6TL3 - chains A and B; structure by X-ray diffraction, 2.46 A resolution.

[Chain A]
Name: 14-3-3 protein sigma
Source organism: Homo sapiens
Reference sequence: P31947 (1433S_HUMAN); numbering as in UniProt (aligned over 1-231)
Amino-acid sequence (236 residues; row label = number of the first residue in the row; numbers below 1 keep their minus sign (Gly-4 is residue -4)):
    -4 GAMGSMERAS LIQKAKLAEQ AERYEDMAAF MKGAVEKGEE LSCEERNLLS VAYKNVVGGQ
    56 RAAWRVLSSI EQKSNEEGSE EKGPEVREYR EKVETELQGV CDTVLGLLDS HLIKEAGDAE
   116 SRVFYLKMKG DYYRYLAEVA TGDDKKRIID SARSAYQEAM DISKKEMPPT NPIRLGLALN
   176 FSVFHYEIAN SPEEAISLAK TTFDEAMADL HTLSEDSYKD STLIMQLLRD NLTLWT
Unresolved in the structure: 72-76, 110, 138-139
Construct notes: expression tag (-4 to 0)
Modified / non-standard residues: Cys38 (S-hydroxycysteine; CSO)
Curated features (UniProtKB/Swiss-Prot):
  - site (Interaction with phosphoserine on interacting protein): Arg56, Arg129
  - modified residue (Phosphoserine): Ser5, Ser74
Ligand contacts: NJW (5-[(2S,3R)-3-[(R)-azanyl(phenyl)methyl]-2-(4-nitrophenyl)-4,5-bis(oxidanylidene)pyrrolidin-1-yl]-2-oxidanyl-benzoic acid): Cys38, Arg41, Asn42, Val46, Glu115, Phe119, Lys122, Asn166, Pro167, Ile168, Gly171, Leu172, Ser212, Asp215, Leu218, Ile219

[Chain B]
Name: Estrogen receptor
Reference sequence: P03372 (ESR1_HUMAN); residue numbers follow UniProt; this construct covers 588-595
Amino-acid sequence (9 residues; numbered 587 to 595; the number before each row is that of its first residue):
   587 XAEGFPATV
Unresolved in the structure: 587-590
Construct notes: expression tag (587)
Modified / non-standard residues: ACE (acetyl group) at position 587; Thr594 (phosphothreonine; TPO)

[Chain A / chain B interface]
Contacting residue pairs (21; chain A residue first):
  Lys49(A) with Thr594(B); Val595(B), hydrogen bond (side chain-backbone)
  Arg56(A) with Thr594(B)
  Arg60(A) with Phe591(B)
  Lys122(A) with Val595(B), hydrogen bond (side chain-backbone)
  Asp126(A) with Val595(B)
  Arg129(A) with Thr594(B)
  Tyr130(A) with Thr594(B)
  Gly171(A) with Val595(B)
  Leu174(A) with Ala593(B); Thr594(B); Val595(B), hydrophobic
  Asn175(A) with Thr594(B); Val595(B), hydrogen bond (side chain-backbone)
  Val178(A) with Pro592(B), hydrophobic; Ala593(B)
  Leu222(A) with Ala593(B), hydrophobic; Val595(B), hydrophobic
  Asn226(A) with Pro592(B); Ala593(B), hydrogen bond (side chain-backbone)
  Trp230(A) with Pro592(B), hydrophobic
Also at the interface, not in a pair above, chain A (17 interface residues in all): Glu182, Ile219, Leu229

[Overview]
The interface between chain A and chain B involves 17 residues on one side and 5 on the other, with 4 hydrogen
bonds. Among the polar pairs are Lys49(A)-Val595(B), Lys122(A)-Val595(B) and Asn175(A)-Val595(B). Bound to
chain A: compound NJW.
Here chain A is 14-3-3 protein sigma (Homo sapiens) and chain B is Estrogen receptor. Entry 6TL3 (Crystal
structure of an Estrogen Receptor alpha 8-mer phosphopeptide in complex with 14-3-3sigma stabilized by a ...)
was determined by X-ray diffraction together with 6TJM from the same study.
